8HK2 - chains A and D of the 6 polymer chains in the assembly; structure by electron microscopy, 2.90 A resolution.

[Chain A]
Name: C3a anaphylatoxin chemotactic receptor
Source organism: Homo sapiens
UniProt: Q16581 (C3AR_HUMAN); residue numbers follow UniProt; this construct covers 1-476
Amino-acid sequence (476 residues; row label = number of the first residue in the row):
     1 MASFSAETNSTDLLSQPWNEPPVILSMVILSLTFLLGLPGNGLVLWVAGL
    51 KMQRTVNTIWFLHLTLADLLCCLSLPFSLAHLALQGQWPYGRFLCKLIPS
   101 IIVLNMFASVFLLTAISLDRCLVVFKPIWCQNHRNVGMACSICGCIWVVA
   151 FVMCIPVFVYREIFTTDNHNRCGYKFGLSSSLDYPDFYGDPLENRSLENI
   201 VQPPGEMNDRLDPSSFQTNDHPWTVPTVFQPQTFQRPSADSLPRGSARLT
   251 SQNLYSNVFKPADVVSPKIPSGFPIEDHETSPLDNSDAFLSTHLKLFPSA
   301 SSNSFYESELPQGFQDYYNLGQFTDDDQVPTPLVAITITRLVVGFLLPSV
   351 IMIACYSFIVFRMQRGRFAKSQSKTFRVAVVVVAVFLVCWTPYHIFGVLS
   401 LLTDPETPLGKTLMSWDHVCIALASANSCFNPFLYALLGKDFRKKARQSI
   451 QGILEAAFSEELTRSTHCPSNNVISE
Unresolved in the structure: 1-17, 176-328, 455-476
Swiss-Prot annotation at these positions:
  - modified residue: Y174 (Sulfotyrosine), Y184 (Sulfotyrosine), Y318 (Sulfotyrosine), S459 (Phosphoserine), T463 (Phosphothreonine)
  - glycosylation: N9 (N-linked (GlcNAc...) asparagine), N194 (N-linked (GlcNAc...) asparagine), S266 (O-linked (GalNAc...) serine)
What the authors report for this chain:
  - mutagenesis - R161A (>100-fold), Y174A, R340A, Y393A, D417A, H418A: decreased signaling with C3a anaphylatoxin (chain D)

[Chain D]
Name: C3a anaphylatoxin
Source organism: Homo sapiens
UniProt: P01024 (CO3_HUMAN); residues 1-77 here correspond to UniProt positions 672-748 (UniProt number = residue number + 671)
Amino-acid sequence (77 residues; numbered 1 to 77; the number before each row is that of its first residue):
     1 SVQLTEKRMDKVGKYPKELRKCCEDGMRENPMRFSCQRRTRFISLGEACK
    51 KVFLDCCNYITELRRQHARASHLGLAR
Unresolved in the structure: 44-47
Disulfides: C22-C49, C23-C56
Swiss-Prot annotation at these positions:
  - site: L73, G74 (Microbial infection: Cleavage), A76, R77 (Cleavage), R77 (Cleavage)
  - modified residue: S1 (Phosphoserine)
What the authors report for this chain:
  - mutagenesis - R77DEL: decreased signaling with C3a anaphylatoxin chemotactic receptor (chain A)

[How chain A and chain D interact]
Residue-residue contacts (34):
  F77(A) - L75(D)
  S78(A) - L75(D)
  H81(A) - L73(D)
  H81(A) - L75(D)
  P99(A) - L75(D)
  I102(A) - A76(D)  hydrophobic
  V103(A) - A76(D)
  R161(A) - L75(D)
  R161(A) - R77(D)  hydrogen bond (side chain-backbone)
  F164(A) - Q66(D)
  F164(A) - H67(D)
  T166(A) - H67(D)
  D167(A) - Q3(D)
  D167(A) - E6(D)
  R171(A) - S71(D)
  G173(A) - L73(D)
  Y174(A) - L73(D)  hydrophobic
  Y174(A) - R77(D)  hydrogen bond (side chain-backbone)
  K175(A) - Q66(D)  hydrogen bond (backbone-side chain)
  K175(A) - R69(D)  hydrogen bond (backbone-side chain)
  L333(A) - R69(D)
  R340(A) - R77(D)  hydrogen bond (side chain-backbone)
  Y393(A) - A76(D)
  Y393(A) - R77(D)  hydrogen bond (backbone-side chain)
  F396(A) - R77(D)
  G397(A) - R77(D)
  L401(A) - R69(D)
  D404(A) - R65(D)  salt bridge
  P405(A) - A68(D)
  M414(A) - A68(D)
  M414(A) - H72(D)
  D417(A) - R77(D)  salt bridge
  H418(A) - H72(D)  hydrogen bond (side chain-backbone)
  I421(A) - A76(D)  hydrophobic
Also at the interface, not in a pair above, chain A (30 interface residues in all): G86, W88, M106, C172
Also at the interface, not in a pair above, chain D (15 interface residues in all): A70, G74
From the paper, about this interface:
  - specific contacts: Y174(A)-R77(D) (hydrogen bond), R340(A)-R77(D) (hydrogen bond), Y393(A)-R77(D) (cation-pi contact), D417(A)-R77(D) (salt bridge)
  - interface residues, chain A: P99(A), I102(A), R161(A), Y174(A), D404(A), H418(A), I421(A)
  - interface residues, chain D: R65(D), H72(D), L73(D), G74(D), L75(D), A76(D)

[Summary]
30 residues of chain A face 15 of chain D across their interface, with 7 hydrogen bonds and 2 salt bridges.
Polar contacts include D404(A)-R65(D), D417(A)-R77(D) and R161(A)-R77(D). The paper describes hydrogen bonds
between Y174(A) and R77(D) and R340(A) and R77(D); a cation-pi contact between Y393(A) and R77(D); a salt
bridge between D417(A) and R77(D). The paper reports that R161A, Y174A and R340A of chain A, among others,
reduce signaling with C3a anaphylatoxin (chain D); interface residues P99(A), I102(A) and R65(D) among others;
7 substitutions were tested in all.
Chain A is C3a anaphylatoxin chemotactic receptor and chain D is C3a anaphylatoxin, both from Homo sapiens;
the structure, C3aR-Gi-C3a protein complex, was determined by electron microscopy together with 8HK3 and 8HK5
from the same study.
